Entry 7DBC (X-ray diffraction, 2.40 A resolution); this record covers chains B and E of the 6 polymer chains in the assembly.

Chain B:
Protein: Tubulin beta chain
Organism: Sus scrofa
UniProtKB: A0A287AGU7 (A0A287AGU7_PIG); numbering as in UniProt (aligned over 1-445)
Chain sequence (445 residues; each row starts with the number of its first residue):
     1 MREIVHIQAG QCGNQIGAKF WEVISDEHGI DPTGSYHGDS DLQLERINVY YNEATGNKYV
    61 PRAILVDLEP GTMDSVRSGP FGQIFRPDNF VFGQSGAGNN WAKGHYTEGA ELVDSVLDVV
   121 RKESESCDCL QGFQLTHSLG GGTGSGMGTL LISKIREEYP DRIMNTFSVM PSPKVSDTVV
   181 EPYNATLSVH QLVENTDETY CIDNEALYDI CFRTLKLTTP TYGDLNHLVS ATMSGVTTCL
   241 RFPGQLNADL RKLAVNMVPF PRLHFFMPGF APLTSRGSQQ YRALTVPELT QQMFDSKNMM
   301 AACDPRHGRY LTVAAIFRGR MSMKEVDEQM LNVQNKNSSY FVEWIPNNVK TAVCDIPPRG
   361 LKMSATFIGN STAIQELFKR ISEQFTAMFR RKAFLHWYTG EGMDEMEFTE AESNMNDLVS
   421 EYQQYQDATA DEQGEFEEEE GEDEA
Disordered / not traced: 1, 278-279, 430-445
Ion coordination: Mg2+: Gln11 (together with GDP)
Ligand contacts:
  - GDP (guanosine-5'-diphosphate): Gly10, Gln11, Cys12, Gln15, Ile16, Asp67, Ala97, Asn99, Ser138, Gly140, Gly141, Gly142, Thr143, Gly144, Ser145, Val169, Pro171, Val175, Ser176, Asp177, Glu181, Asn204, Leu207, Tyr222, Leu225, Asn226
  - H1C (methyl N-(5-butyl-1H-benzimidazol-2-yl)carbamate): Tyr50, Gln134, Asn165, Phe167, Glu198, Tyr200, Val236, Thr237, Cys239, Leu240, Leu246, Leu250, Leu253, Met257, Ala314, Ala315, Ile316, Lys350, Thr351, Ala352, Ile368

Chain E:
Protein: Stathmin-4
Organism: Mus musculus
UniProtKB: P63042 (STMN4_MOUSE); residues 3-143 here correspond to UniProt positions 49-189 (UniProt number = residue number + 46)
Chain sequence (143 residues; each row starts with the number of its first residue):
     1 MADMEVIELN KCTSGQSFEV ILKPPSFDGV PEFNASLPRR RDPSLEEIQK KLEAAEERRK
    61 YQEAELLKHL AEKREHEREV IQKAIEENNN FIKMAKEKLA QKMESNKENR EAHLAAMLER
   121 LQEKDKHAEE VRKNKELKEE ASR
Disordered / not traced: 1-3, 27-41, 142-143
Differences from the reference sequence: initiating methionine (1); expression tag (2)

How chain B and chain E interact:
Pairs across the interface (27):
  His105(B) with Lys73(E), hydrogen bond
  Tyr106(B) with His76(E), hydrogen bond; Glu77(E); Val80(E), hydrophobic; Ile81(E)
  Leu150(B) with Glu77(E)
  Ser153(B) with Leu70(E); Lys73(E); Arg74(E), hydrogen bond
  Lys154(B) with Arg74(E); Glu77(E), salt bridge
  Arg156(B) with Leu66(E)
  Glu157(B) with Leu67(E); Leu70(E); Arg74(E), salt bridge
  Pro160(B) with Glu63(E); Leu66(E), hydrophobic
  Gln191(B) with Lys73(E)
  Glu194(B) with His69(E), salt bridge
  Thr399(B) with Glu87(E)
  Glu401(B) with Val80(E); Ala84(E)
  Gly402(B) with Val80(E); Lys83(E); Ala84(E)
  Asp404(B) with Lys83(E), salt bridge
  Glu407(B) with His76(E), salt bridge
Interface residues without a listed pair, chain B (18 interface residues in all): Thr107, Gly400, Met403
Interface residues without a listed pair, chain E (15 interface residues in all): Asn88

Overview:
18 residues of chain B and 15 residues of chain E are in contact, with 3 hydrogen bonds and 5 salt bridges.
Polar pairs include Lys154(B)-Glu77(E), Glu157(B)-Arg74(E) and Glu194(B)-His69(E). Bound to chain B: compound
H1C and GDP.
Here chain B is Tubulin beta chain (Sus scrofa) and chain E is Stathmin-4 (Mus musculus). Entry 7DBC (PRA in
complex with tubulin) was determined by X-ray diffraction.
